PDB entry 7PRT | X-ray diffraction, 1.70 A resolution | chains A and B

Chain A:
Molecule: Heparanase 50 kDa subunit
Organism: Homo sapiens
UniProt: Q9Y251 (HPSE_HUMAN); residues 158-543 here = UniProt positions 158-543
Chain sequence (389 residues; row label = number of the first residue in the row):
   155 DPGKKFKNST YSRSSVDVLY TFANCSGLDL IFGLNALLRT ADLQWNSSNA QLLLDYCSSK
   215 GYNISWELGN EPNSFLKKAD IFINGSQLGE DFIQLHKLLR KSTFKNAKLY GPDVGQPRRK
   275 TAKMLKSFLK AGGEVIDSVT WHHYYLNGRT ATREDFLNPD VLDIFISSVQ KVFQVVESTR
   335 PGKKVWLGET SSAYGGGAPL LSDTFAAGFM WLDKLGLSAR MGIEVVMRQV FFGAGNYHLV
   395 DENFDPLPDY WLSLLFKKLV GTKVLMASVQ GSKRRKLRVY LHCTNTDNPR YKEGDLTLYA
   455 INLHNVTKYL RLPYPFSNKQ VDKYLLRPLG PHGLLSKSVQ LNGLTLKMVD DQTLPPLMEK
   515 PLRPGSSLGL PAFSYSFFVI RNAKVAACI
Unresolved in the structure: 155-159
Differences from the reference sequence: expression tag (155-157); variant Arg-307 (Lys in Q9Y251)
Curated features (UniProtKB/Swiss-Prot):
  - region: Phe-527 to Ile-543 (Required for transferring proheparanase to the Golgi apparatus, secretion and subsequent enzyme activity and for enhancement of PKB/AKT1 phosphorylation)
  - active site: Glu-225 (Proton donor), Glu-343 (Nucleophile)
  - binding site (heparan sulfate group): Lys-158 to Asn-162, Gln-270 to Lys-280, His-296, Arg-303, Tyr-348 to Gly-350, Gly-389 to Tyr-391
  - glycosylation (N-linked (GlcNAc...) asparagine): Asn-162, Asn-178, Asn-200, Asn-217, Asn-238, Asn-459
Disulfides: Cys-437/Cys-542
Glycans and other covalent adducts: N-acetylglucosamine (NAG) linked to Asn-162, Asn-200, Asn-217, Asn-238; compound 8I4 linked to Glu-343; glycan linked to Asn-459
From the paper describing this entry:
  - binding site for the ligand 8I4: Glu-343

Chain B:
Molecule: Heparanase 8 kDa subunit
Organism: Homo sapiens
UniProt: Q9Y251 (HPSE_HUMAN); residues 1-74 here correspond to UniProt positions 36-109 (UniProt number = residue number + 35)
Chain sequence (74 residues; row label = number of the first residue in the row):
     1 QDVVDLDFFT QEPLHLVSPS FLSVTIDANL ATDPRFLILL GSPKLRTLAR GLSPAYLRFG
    61 GTKTDFLIFD PKKE
Curated features (UniProtKB/Swiss-Prot):
  - binding site (heparan sulfate group): Asp-27 to Asn-29, Thr-62

Interface between chain A and chain B:
Pairs across the interface (202; chain A residue first):
  Phe-160(A) / Thr-62(B)
  Phe-160(A) / Phe-66(B)  hydrophobic
  Lys-161(A) / Lys-63(B)  hydrogen bond (backbone-side chain)
  Lys-161(A) / Phe-66(B)
  Asn-162(A) / Phe-66(B)
  Asn-162(A) / Ile-68(B)
  Ser-163(A) / Lys-63(B)
  Ser-163(A) / Phe-66(B)  hydrogen bond (backbone-backbone)
  Ser-163(A) / Leu-67(B)
  Ser-163(A) / Ile-68(B)  hydrogen bond (backbone-backbone)
  Thr-164(A) / Ile-68(B)
  Thr-164(A) / Lys-73(B)  hydrogen bond (backbone-side chain)
  Tyr-165(A) / Leu-67(B)  hydrophobic
  Tyr-165(A) / Ile-68(B)  hydrogen bond (backbone-backbone)
  Tyr-165(A) / Phe-69(B)
  Tyr-165(A) / Asp-70(B)  hydrogen bond (backbone-backbone)
  Ser-166(A) / Lys-73(B)
  Arg-167(A) / Phe-69(B)
  Arg-167(A) / Pro-71(B)  hydrogen bond (side chain-backbone)
  Arg-167(A) / Lys-73(B)
  Arg-167(A) / Glu-74(B)  salt bridge
  Ser-168(A) / Glu-74(B)
  Ser-169(A) / Phe-36(B)
  Val-172(A) / Phe-36(B)
  Val-172(A) / Leu-37(B)  hydrophobic
  Val-172(A) / Leu-40(B)  hydrophobic
  Leu-173(A) / Phe-59(B)  hydrophobic
  Thr-175(A) / Arg-46(B)
  Phe-176(A) / Leu-40(B)
  Phe-176(A) / Leu-45(B)  hydrophobic
  Phe-176(A) / Arg-46(B)
  Phe-176(A) / Ala-49(B)  hydrophobic
  Phe-176(A) / Leu-57(B)  hydrophobic
  Cys-179(A) / Arg-46(B)
  Cys-179(A) / Arg-50(B)
  Ser-180(A) / Arg-46(B)
  Ser-180(A) / Ala-49(B)
  Ser-180(A) / Arg-50(B)
  Ser-180(A) / Ser-53(B)
  Gly-181(A) / Ser-53(B)  hydrogen bond (backbone-side chain)
  Leu-182(A) / Ala-49(B)
  Leu-182(A) / Ala-55(B)
  Asp-183(A) / Ala-55(B)  hydrogen bond (backbone-backbone)
  Asp-183(A) / Tyr-56(B)
  Asp-183(A) / Leu-57(B)  hydrogen bond (backbone-backbone)
  Leu-184(A) / Leu-57(B)
  Ile-185(A) / Tyr-56(B)  hydrophobic
  Ile-185(A) / Leu-57(B)  hydrogen bond (backbone-backbone)
  Ile-185(A) / Arg-58(B)
  Ile-185(A) / Phe-59(B)  hydrogen bond (backbone-backbone)
  Phe-186(A) / Phe-59(B)  hydrophobic
  Gly-187(A) / Phe-59(B)  hydrogen bond (backbone-backbone)
  Gly-187(A) / Thr-64(B)
  Leu-188(A) / Thr-64(B)
  Leu-188(A) / Asp-65(B)
  Asn-189(A) / Thr-64(B)
  Asn-189(A) / Asp-65(B)  hydrogen bond (side chain-backbone)
  Asn-189(A) / Phe-66(B)
  Asn-189(A) / Leu-67(B)  hydrogen bond (side chain-backbone)
  Ala-190(A) / Asp-65(B)  hydrogen bond (backbone-side chain)
  Leu-191(A) / Asp-65(B)
  Leu-191(A) / Phe-66(B)  hydrophobic
  Asn-203(A) / Ile-68(B)
  Asn-203(A) / Phe-69(B)  hydrogen bond (side chain-backbone)
  Leu-206(A) / Phe-69(B)
  Leu-207(A) / Phe-69(B)
  Tyr-210(A) / Phe-69(B)  hydrophobic
  Glu-221(A) / Arg-58(B)  salt bridge
  Gly-223(A) / Asp-65(B)
  Asn-224(A) / Arg-58(B)  hydrogen bond
  Asn-224(A) / Gly-61(B)  hydrogen bond (side chain-backbone)
  Asn-224(A) / Thr-62(B)
  Asn-224(A) / Asp-65(B)  hydrogen bond (backbone-side chain)
  Phe-229(A) / Asp-65(B)
  Lys-232(A) / Thr-62(B)
  Lys-232(A) / Phe-66(B)
  Tyr-264(A) / Tyr-56(B)
  Asp-267(A) / Arg-58(B)  salt bridge
  Trp-340(A) / Tyr-56(B)  hydrophobic
  Gly-342(A) / Thr-25(B)
  Gly-342(A) / Arg-58(B)
  Glu-343(A) / Arg-58(B)  salt bridge
  Trp-365(A) / Leu-22(B)  hydrophobic
  Leu-369(A) / Phe-21(B)
  Leu-369(A) / Leu-22(B)  hydrophobic
  Ser-372(A) / Phe-21(B)
  Ala-373(A) / His-15(B)
  Ala-373(A) / Val-17(B)  hydrophobic
  Ala-373(A) / Phe-21(B)
  Arg-374(A) / Leu-14(B)
  Arg-374(A) / His-15(B)  hydrogen bond (backbone-side chain)
  Met-375(A) / His-15(B)
  Gly-376(A) / His-15(B)
  Ile-377(A) / Val-17(B)
  Ile-377(A) / Phe-21(B)
  Glu-378(A) / Val-17(B)
  Glu-378(A) / Ser-18(B)  hydrogen bond (backbone-backbone)
  Glu-378(A) / Phe-21(B)
  Val-379(A) / Ser-18(B)
  Val-379(A) / Ser-20(B)
  Val-379(A) / Phe-21(B)
  Val-379(A) / Ser-23(B)
  Val-380(A) / Phe-21(B)  hydrogen bond (backbone-backbone)
  Val-380(A) / Leu-22(B)
  Val-380(A) / Ser-23(B)  hydrogen bond (backbone-backbone)
  Met-381(A) / Ser-23(B)
  Met-381(A) / Thr-25(B)
  Met-381(A) / Arg-58(B)
  Arg-382(A) / Ser-23(B)  hydrogen bond (backbone-backbone)
  Arg-382(A) / Val-24(B)
  Arg-382(A) / Thr-25(B)  hydrogen bond (backbone-backbone)
  Gln-383(A) / Thr-25(B)  hydrogen bond
  Gln-383(A) / Asp-27(B)  hydrogen bond
  Val-384(A) / Thr-25(B)
  Phe-385(A) / Val-24(B)  hydrophobic
  Phe-385(A) / Thr-25(B)  hydrogen bond (backbone-backbone)
  Phe-385(A) / Leu-45(B)  hydrophobic
  Phe-385(A) / Ala-49(B)
  Phe-385(A) / Leu-52(B)  hydrophobic
  Phe-386(A) / Ile-26(B)
  Phe-386(A) / Leu-45(B)  hydrophobic
  Leu-393(A) / Val-24(B)  hydrophobic
  Val-394(A) / Leu-45(B)  hydrophobic
  Val-394(A) / Leu-48(B)  hydrophobic
  Asn-397(A) / Lys-44(B)  hydrogen bond (backbone-side chain)
  Phe-398(A) / Leu-39(B)
  Phe-398(A) / Ser-42(B)
  Phe-398(A) / Lys-44(B)
  Phe-398(A) / Leu-45(B)  hydrophobic
  Phe-398(A) / Leu-48(B)
  Asp-399(A) / Lys-44(B)  salt bridge
  Tyr-404(A) / Leu-48(B)  hydrogen bond (side chain-backbone)
  Tyr-404(A) / Gly-51(B)
  Ser-407(A) / Leu-22(B)
  Leu-408(A) / Gly-51(B)
  Phe-410(A) / Phe-21(B)  hydrophobic
  Lys-411(A) / Leu-22(B)  hydrogen bond (side chain-backbone)
  Lys-411(A) / Leu-52(B)  hydrogen bond (side chain-backbone)
  Lys-411(A) / Pro-54(B)  hydrogen bond (side chain-backbone)
  Lys-411(A) / Ala-55(B)
  Lys-412(A) / Gly-51(B)  hydrogen bond (side chain-backbone)
  Thr-416(A) / His-15(B)
  Thr-416(A) / Leu-16(B)
  Thr-416(A) / Val-17(B)  hydrogen bond (backbone-backbone)
  Thr-416(A) / Pro-19(B)
  Lys-417(A) / Pro-13(B)
  Lys-417(A) / His-15(B)
  Lys-417(A) / Leu-16(B)
  Val-418(A) / Pro-13(B)
  Val-418(A) / Leu-14(B)  hydrogen bond (backbone-backbone)
  Val-418(A) / His-15(B)  hydrogen bond (backbone-backbone)
  Val-418(A) / Val-17(B)  hydrophobic
  Leu-419(A) / Phe-9(B)
  Leu-419(A) / Glu-12(B)
  Leu-419(A) / Pro-13(B)  hydrophobic
  Leu-419(A) / Leu-14(B)
  Met-420(A) / Phe-8(B)
  Met-420(A) / Phe-9(B)  hydrogen bond (backbone-backbone)
  Met-420(A) / Leu-14(B)  hydrophobic
  Ala-421(A) / Asp-7(B)
  Ala-421(A) / Phe-8(B)  hydrophobic
  Ser-422(A) / Leu-6(B)
  Ser-422(A) / Asp-7(B)  hydrogen bond (backbone-backbone)
  Val-423(A) / Val-4(B)  hydrophobic
  Val-423(A) / Asp-5(B)
  Val-423(A) / Leu-6(B)  hydrophobic
  Gln-424(A) / Asp-5(B)  hydrogen bond (backbone-backbone)
  Gln-424(A) / Asp-7(B)  hydrogen bond
  Leu-435(A) / Phe-8(B)  hydrophobic
  Leu-452(A) / Leu-6(B)  hydrophobic
  Val-460(A) / Asp-2(B)
  Thr-461(A) / Asp-2(B)
  Lys-462(A) / Asp-2(B)  salt bridge
  Tyr-463(A) / Asp-2(B)  hydrogen bond (backbone-backbone)
  Tyr-463(A) / Val-3(B)
  Tyr-463(A) / Val-4(B)  hydrogen bond (backbone-backbone)
  Leu-464(A) / Val-4(B)
  Arg-465(A) / Val-3(B)
  Arg-465(A) / Val-4(B)  hydrogen bond (backbone-backbone)
  Arg-465(A) / Asp-5(B)  salt bridge
  Arg-465(A) / Leu-6(B)  hydrogen bond (backbone-backbone)
  Leu-466(A) / Phe-8(B)  hydrophobic
  Pro-467(A) / Leu-6(B)
  Pro-467(A) / Phe-8(B)  hydrophobic
  Phe-470(A) / Phe-8(B)  hydrophobic
  Met-502(A) / Lys-44(B)
  Met-502(A) / Thr-47(B)
  Met-502(A) / Leu-48(B)  hydrophobic
  Asp-505(A) / Pro-43(B)
  Asp-505(A) / Lys-44(B)
  Asp-505(A) / Thr-47(B)  hydrogen bond (backbone-side chain)
  Gln-506(A) / Pro-43(B)
  Gln-506(A) / Thr-47(B)
  Gln-506(A) / Arg-50(B)
  Thr-507(A) / Thr-47(B)
  Leu-508(A) / Gly-51(B)
  Ile-534(A) / Phe-8(B)  hydrophobic
  Val-539(A) / Thr-10(B)
  Ala-541(A) / Thr-10(B)
  Ala-541(A) / Gln-11(B)
  Ala-541(A) / Glu-12(B)
  Ala-541(A) / Pro-13(B)
Interface residues without a listed pair, chain A (106 interface residues in all): Val-170, Ala-177, Leu-192, Ala-233, His-296, Pro-400, Gly-415, Val-433, Leu-450
Interface residues without a listed pair, chain B (64 interface residues in all): Gln-1, Leu-30, Thr-32

Summary:
106 residues of chain A face 64 of chain B across their interface; the contacts include 47 hydrogen bonds and
7 salt bridges. Among the polar pairs are Arg-167(A)/Glu-74(B), Glu-221(A)/Arg-58(B) and Asp-267(A)/Arg-58(B).
Covalently linked N-acetylglucosamine: at Asn-162(A), Asn-200(A), Asn-217(A) and Asn-238(A). From the paper: a
binding site for the ligand 8I4 at Glu-343(A).
Here chain A is Heparanase 50 kDa subunit and chain B is Heparanase 8 kDa subunit, both from Homo sapiens.
Entry 7PRT (Crystal structure of human heparanase in complex with covalent inhibitor CB678) was determined by
X-ray diffraction, deposited together with 7PR7 and 7PR8.
